PDB entry 3P1Q | X-ray diffraction, 1.70 A resolution | chains A and P

Chain A:
Name: 14-3-3 protein sigma
Source organism: Homo sapiens
UniProtKB: P31947 (1433S_HUMAN); residue numbers follow UniProt; this construct covers 1-231
Amino-acid sequence (236 residues; each row starts with the number of its first residue; numbers below 1 keep their minus sign (Gly-4 is residue -4)):
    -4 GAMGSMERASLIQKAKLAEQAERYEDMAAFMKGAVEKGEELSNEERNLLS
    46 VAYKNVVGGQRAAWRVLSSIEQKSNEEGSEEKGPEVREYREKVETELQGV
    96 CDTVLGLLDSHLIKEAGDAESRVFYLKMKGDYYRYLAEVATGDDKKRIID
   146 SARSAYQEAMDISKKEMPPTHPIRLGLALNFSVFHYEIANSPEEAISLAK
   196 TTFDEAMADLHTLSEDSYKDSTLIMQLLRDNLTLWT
Sequence notes: expression tag (-4 to 0); engineered mutation Asn38 (Cys in P31947), His166 (Asn in P31947)
Swiss-Prot annotation at these positions:
  - site (Interaction with phosphoserine on interacting protein): Arg56, Arg129
  - modified residue (Phosphoserine): Ser5, Ser74

Chain P:
Name: 6-mer peptide from Potassium channel subfamily K member 9
UniProtKB: Q9NPC2 (KCNK9_HUMAN); residues 369-374 here = UniProt positions 369-374
Amino-acid sequence (6 residues; numbered 369 to 374; the number before each row is that of its first residue):
   369 KRRKSV
Modified residues: Ser373 (phosphoserine; SEP)
Reported in the primary citation:
  - post-translational modification sites: Ser373 (citing earlier work)

How chain A and chain P interact:
Residue-residue contacts (27):
  Lys49(A) with Ser373(P); Val374(P), hydrogen bond (side chain-backbone)
  Arg56(A) with Arg370(P); Arg371(P); Ser373(P)
  Arg60(A) with Arg370(P)
  Lys122(A) with Val374(P), hydrogen bond (side chain-backbone)
  Arg129(A) with Arg371(P); Ser373(P)
  Tyr130(A) with Ser373(P)
  Glu133(A) with Arg371(P), salt bridge
  Gly171(A) with Val374(P)
  Leu174(A) with Lys372(P); Ser373(P); Val374(P), hydrophobic
  Asn175(A) with Ser373(P); Val374(P), hydrogen bond (side chain-backbone)
  Val178(A) with Arg371(P); Lys372(P)
  Glu182(A) with Arg371(P), salt bridge
  Leu222(A) with Lys372(P)
  Asp225(A) with Lys372(P), salt bridge
  Asn226(A) with Arg371(P); Lys372(P), hydrogen bond (side chain-backbone)
  Leu229(A) with Lys369(P); Arg371(P)
  Trp230(A) with Arg371(P)
Other interface residues (no listed pair), chain A (18 interface residues in all): Asp126

In short:
18 residues of chain A face 6 of chain P across their interface, with 4 hydrogen bonds and 3 salt bridges.
Polar contacts include Glu133(A)-Arg371(P), Glu182(A)-Arg371(P) and Asp225(A)-Lys372(P). From the paper: a
modification site at Ser373(P).
Chain A is 14-3-3 protein sigma (Homo sapiens) and chain P is a 6-mer peptide from Potassium channel subfamily
K member 9; the structure, Crystal structure of human 14-3-3 sigma C38N/N166H in complex with TASK-3 Peptide
and stabilizer fusicoccin A, was determined by X-ray diffraction (same publication as 3P1N, 3P1O, 3P1P, 3P1R,
3P1S, 3SMK and 8 further entries).
